Entry 5X2V (X-ray diffraction, 2.40 A resolution); this record covers chains A and D of the 4 polymer chains in the assembly.

# Chain A (and D)
Protein: L-methionine gamma-lyase
Source organism: Pseudomonas putida
Notes: EC 4.4.1.11, 4.4.1.2; chain D of this document is another copy of the same molecule, construct and numbering; everything in this record applies to it too
UniProt: P13254 (MEGL_PSEPU); residues 1-398 here = UniProt positions 1-398
Sequence (398 residues; row label = number of the first residue in the row):
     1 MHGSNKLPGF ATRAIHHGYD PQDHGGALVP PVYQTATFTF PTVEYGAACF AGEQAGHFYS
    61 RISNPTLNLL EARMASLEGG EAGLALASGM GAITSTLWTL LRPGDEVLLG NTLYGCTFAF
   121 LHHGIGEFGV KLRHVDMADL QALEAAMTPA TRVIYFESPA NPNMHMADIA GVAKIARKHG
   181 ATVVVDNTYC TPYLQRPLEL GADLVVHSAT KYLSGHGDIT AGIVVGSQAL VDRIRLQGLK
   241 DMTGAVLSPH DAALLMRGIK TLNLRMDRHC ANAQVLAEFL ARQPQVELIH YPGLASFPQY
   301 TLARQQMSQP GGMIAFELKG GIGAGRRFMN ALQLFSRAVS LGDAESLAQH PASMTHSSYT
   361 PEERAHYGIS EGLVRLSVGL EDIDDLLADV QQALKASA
Disordered / not traced: 1-6 (chain D: 1-2)
Modified residues: Lys-211 ((2S)-2-amino-6-[[3-hydroxy-2-methyl-5-(phosphonooxymethyl)pyridin-4-yl]methylideneamino]hexanoic acid; LLP)
Swiss-Prot annotation at these positions:
  - binding site (pyridoxal 5'-phosphate): Tyr-59 to Arg-61, Gly-89, Met-90, Ser-208 to Thr-210
  - binding site (substrate): Tyr-114, Arg-375
  - modified residue: Lys-211 (N6-(pyridoxal phosphate)lysine)

# Interface between chain A and chain D
Pairs across the interface - 29 pairs, chain A then chain D:
  Pro-21(A) / Thr-39(D)
  His-24(A) / Tyr-33(D)
  Gly-25(A) / Phe-38(D)
  Gly-26(A) / Phe-38(D)
  Gly-26(A) / Thr-39(D)  hydrogen bond (backbone-backbone)
  Ala-27(A) / Thr-35(D)
  Ala-27(A) / Phe-38(D)  hydrophobic
  Leu-28(A) / Thr-35(D)
  Leu-28(A) / Thr-37(D)  hydrogen bond (backbone-backbone)
  Leu-28(A) / Thr-39(D)
  Val-29(A) / Thr-35(D)  hydrogen bond (backbone-side chain)
  Pro-31(A) / Pro-31(D)  hydrophobic
  Pro-31(A) / Val-32(D)
  Pro-31(A) / Tyr-33(D)  hydrophobic
  Val-32(A) / Pro-31(D)
  Val-32(A) / Val-32(D)  hydrogen bond (backbone-backbone)
  Tyr-33(A) / Pro-31(D)  hydrophobic
  Gln-34(A) / Val-29(D)
  Thr-35(A) / Leu-28(D)
  Thr-35(A) / Val-29(D)  hydrogen bond (side chain-backbone)
  Thr-37(A) / Leu-28(D)  hydrogen bond (backbone-backbone)
  Phe-38(A) / Gly-25(D)
  Phe-38(A) / Gly-26(D)
  Phe-38(A) / Ala-27(D)
  Thr-39(A) / Pro-21(D)
  Thr-39(A) / Gly-26(D)  hydrogen bond (backbone-backbone)
  Thr-39(A) / Leu-28(D)
  Phe-40(A) / Gln-22(D)
  Pro-41(A) / Gln-22(D)
Also at the interface, not in a pair above, chain A (18 interface residues in all): Gln-22
Also at the interface, not in a pair above, chain D (17 interface residues in all): His-24, Gln-34, Pro-41

# Summary
18 residues of chain A face 17 of chain D across their interface, with 7 hydrogen bonds. Among the polar pairs
are Val-29(A)/Thr-35(D), Gly-26(A)/Thr-39(D) and Leu-28(A)/Thr-37(D). Curated annotation (UniProt) lists 8
pyridoxal 5'-phosphate-binding residues and substrate-binding residues Tyr-114(A) and Arg-375(A) on chain A.
Both chains are L-methionine gamma-lyase (Pseudomonas putida). Entry 5X2V (Crystal structure of Pseudomonas
putida methionine gamma-lyase wild type without sulfate ion) was determined by X-ray diffraction, deposited
together with 5X2W, 5X2X, 5X2Y, 5X2Z and 5X30.
